6D2B - chains A and C of the 3 polymer chains in the assembly; structure by X-ray diffraction, 2.04 A resolution.

# Chain A
Protein: HLA class I histocompatibility antigen, B-57 alpha chain
Organism: Homo sapiens
UniProtKB: P18465 (1B57_HUMAN); residues 1-276 here correspond to UniProt positions 25-300 (UniProt number = residue number + 24)
Chain sequence (276 residues; row label = number of the first residue in the row):
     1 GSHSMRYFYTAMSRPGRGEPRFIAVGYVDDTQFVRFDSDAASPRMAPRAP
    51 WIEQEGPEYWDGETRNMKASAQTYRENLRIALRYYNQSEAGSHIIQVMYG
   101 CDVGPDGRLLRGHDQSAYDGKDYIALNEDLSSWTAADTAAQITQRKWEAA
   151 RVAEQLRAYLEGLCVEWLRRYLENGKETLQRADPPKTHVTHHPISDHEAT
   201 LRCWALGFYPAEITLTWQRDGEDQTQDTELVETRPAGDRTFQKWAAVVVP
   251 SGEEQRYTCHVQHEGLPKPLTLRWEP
Cystine bridges: Cys101-Cys164, Cys203-Cys259

# Chain C
Protein: Leu-ser-asp-ser-thr-arg-asp-val-thr-trp
Chain sequence (11 residues; row label = number of the first residue in the row):
     1 LSDSTARDVTW
Disordered / not traced: 6
What the authors report for this chain:
  - conformationally variable residues (order/disorder transition): Ala6 to Arg7

# Chain A / chain C interface
Residue-residue contacts (42):
  Met5(A) - Leu1(C)
  Tyr7(A) - Leu1(C)  hydrogen bond (side chain-backbone)
  Tyr7(A) - Ser2(C)  hydrogen bond (side chain-backbone)
  Tyr9(A) - Arg7(C)
  Tyr59(A) - Leu1(C)  hydrophobic
  Glu63(A) - Leu1(C)
  Glu63(A) - Ser2(C)  hydrogen bond
  Asn66(A) - Ser2(C)  hydrogen bond
  Asn66(A) - Asp3(C)  hydrogen bond (side chain-backbone)
  Asn66(A) - Ser4(C)
  Asn66(A) - Arg7(C)
  Met67(A) - Ser2(C)
  Ser70(A) - Arg7(C)
  Thr73(A) - Arg7(C)  hydrogen bond (side chain-backbone)
  Thr73(A) - Asp8(C)
  Thr73(A) - Val9(C)
  Tyr74(A) - Arg7(C)  hydrogen bond
  Asn77(A) - Thr10(C)
  Asn77(A) - Trp11(C)  hydrogen bond (side chain-backbone)
  Ile80(A) - Thr10(C)
  Ile80(A) - Trp11(C)
  Tyr84(A) - Trp11(C)  hydrogen bond (side chain-backbone)
  Ile95(A) - Trp11(C)  hydrophobic
  Tyr99(A) - Ser2(C)
  Tyr99(A) - Asp3(C)  hydrogen bond (side chain-backbone)
  Asp114(A) - Arg7(C)  salt bridge
  Ser116(A) - Trp11(C)
  Tyr123(A) - Trp11(C)  hydrophobic
  Thr143(A) - Trp11(C)  hydrogen bond (side chain-backbone)
  Lys146(A) - Thr10(C)
  Lys146(A) - Trp11(C)  hydrogen bond (side chain-backbone)
  Trp147(A) - Val9(C)
  Trp147(A) - Thr10(C)  hydrogen bond (side chain-backbone)
  Trp147(A) - Trp11(C)
  Val152(A) - Val9(C)  hydrophobic
  Gln155(A) - Thr5(C)
  Leu156(A) - Asp3(C)
  Tyr159(A) - Leu1(C)  hydrogen bond (side chain-backbone)
  Tyr159(A) - Ser2(C)
  Tyr159(A) - Asp3(C)
  Trp167(A) - Leu1(C)  hydrophobic
  Tyr171(A) - Leu1(C)  hydrogen bond (side chain-backbone)
Interface residues without a listed pair, chain A (34 interface residues in all): Ala69, Glu76, Ala81, Val97, Ala117, Tyr118, Leu163

# Summary
The interface between chain A and chain C involves 34 residues on one side and 10 on the other, with 15
hydrogen bonds and 1 salt bridge. Polar contacts include Asp114(A)-Arg7(C), Tyr7(A)-Leu1(C) and
Tyr7(A)-Ser2(C). The paper reports conformational variability at Ala6(C).
Here chain A is HLA class I histocompatibility antigen, B-57 alpha chain (Homo sapiens) and chain C is
Leu-ser-asp-ser-thr-arg-asp-val-thr-trp. Entry 6D2B (HLA-B*57:01 presenting LSDSTARDVTW) was determined by
X-ray diffraction together with 6D29, 6D2R and 6D2T from the same study.
